PDB entry 6NE7 | X-ray diffraction, 1.99 A resolution | chain A

# Chain A
Molecule: Proto-oncogene tyrosine-protein kinase receptor Ret
Source organism: Homo sapiens
Notes: EC 2.7.10.1
Reference sequence: P07949 (RET_HUMAN); numbering as in UniProt (aligned over 705-1013)
Sequence (314 residues; numbered 700 to 1013; the number before each row is that of its first residue):
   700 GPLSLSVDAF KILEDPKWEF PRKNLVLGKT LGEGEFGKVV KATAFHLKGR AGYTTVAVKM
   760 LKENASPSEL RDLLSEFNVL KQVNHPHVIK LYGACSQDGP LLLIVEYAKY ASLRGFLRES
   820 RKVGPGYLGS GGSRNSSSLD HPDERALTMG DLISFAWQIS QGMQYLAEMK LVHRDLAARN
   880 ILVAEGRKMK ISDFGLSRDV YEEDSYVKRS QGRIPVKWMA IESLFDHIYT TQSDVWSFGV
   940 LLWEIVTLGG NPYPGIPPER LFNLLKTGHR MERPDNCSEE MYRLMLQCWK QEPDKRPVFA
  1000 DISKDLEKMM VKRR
Unresolved in the structure: 824-842
Construct notes: expression tag (700-704); engineered mutation A810 (Gly in P07949)
Modified positions: Y900 (O-phosphotyrosine; PTR); Y905 (O-phosphotyrosine; PTR)
Curated features (UniProtKB/Swiss-Prot):
  - active site: D874 (Proton acceptor)
  - binding site (ATP): L730 to V738, K758
  - binding site (semaxanib): E805 to A807
  - site: D707, A708 (Cleavage), L712, E713 (Breakpoint for translocation to form PCM1-RET)
  - modified residue (Phosphotyrosine): Y806, Y809, Y826, Y900, Y905, Y981
  - natural variant: L730 (L730I: Confers resistance to vandetanib, lenvatinib, cabozantinib and nintedanib inhibitors; L730V: Confers resistance to vandetanib, cabozantinib and nintedanib inhibitors), E732 (E732K: Confers resistance to cabozantinib inhibitor), V738 (V738A: Confers resistance to vandetanib, lenvatinib, cabozantinib and nintedanib inhibitors), E762 (E762Q: In HSCR1), S765 (S765P: In HSCR1), S767 (S767R: In HSCR1), E768 (E768D: In MTC), V778 (V778I: In a patient with renal agenesis; uncertain significance), N783 (N783S: In HSCR1), L790 (L790F: In MEN2A and MTC), Y791 (Y791F: In HSCR1, pheochromocytoma, MTC and MEN2A), V804 (V804L: In MTC; V804M: In MTC), 24 further natural variant entries in UniProt
  - mutagenesis: D707 (D707N: Impaired cleavage by caspase-3 and loss of induced cell death), E734 (E734A: Enhanced protein autophosphorylation due to enhanced substrate presentation in trans), K758 (K758R/M: Loss of kinase activity. No effect on interaction with and dissociation from CBLC and CD2AP), R912 (R912A: Enhanced protein autophosphorylation due to enhanced substrate presentation in trans), I913 (I913A: Enhanced protein autophosphorylation due to enhanced substrate presentation in trans)
Ligand contacts: adenosine monophosphate (AMP): L730, V738, A756, I788, V804, E805, Y806, A807, A810, L881

# In short
Ligands of chain A: adenosine monophosphate. From UniProt: active-site residue D874, 10 ATP-binding residues,
3 semaxanib-binding residues and 6 mutagenesis sites.
Chain A is Proto-oncogene tyrosine-protein kinase receptor Ret (Homo sapiens); the structure, Structure of
G810A mutant of RET protein tyrosine kinase domain, was determined by X-ray diffraction together with 6NEC and
6NJA from the same study.
